9DHZ - chains B and L of the 5 polymer chains in the assembly; structure by electron microscopy, 3.10 A resolution.

[Chain B (and L)]
Molecule: Tubulin alpha-1B chain
From: Sus scrofa
Notes: chain L of this document is another copy of the same molecule, construct and numbering; everything in this record applies to it too
Reference sequence: Q2XVP4 (TBA1B_PIG); residues 1-451 here = UniProt positions 1-451
Sequence (451 residues; each row starts with the number of its first residue):
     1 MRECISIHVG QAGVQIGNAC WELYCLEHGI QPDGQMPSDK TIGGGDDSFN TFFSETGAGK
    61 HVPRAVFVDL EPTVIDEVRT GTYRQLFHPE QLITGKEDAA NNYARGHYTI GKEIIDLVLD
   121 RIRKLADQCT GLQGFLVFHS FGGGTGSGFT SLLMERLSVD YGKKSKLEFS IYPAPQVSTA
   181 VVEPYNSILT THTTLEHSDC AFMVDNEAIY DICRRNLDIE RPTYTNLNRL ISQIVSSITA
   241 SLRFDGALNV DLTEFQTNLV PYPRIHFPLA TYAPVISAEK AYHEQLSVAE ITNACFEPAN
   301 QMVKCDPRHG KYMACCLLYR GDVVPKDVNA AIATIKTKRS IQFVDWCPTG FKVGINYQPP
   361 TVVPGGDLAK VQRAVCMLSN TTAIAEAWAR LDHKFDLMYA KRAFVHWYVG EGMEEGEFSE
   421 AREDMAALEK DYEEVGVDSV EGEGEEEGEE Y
Disordered / not traced: 39-46, 440-451
Ion coordination: Mg2+: Glu71 (together with GTP)
Ligand contacts: GTP (guanosine-5'-triphosphate): Gly10, Gln11, Ala12, Gln15, Glu71, Asp98, Ala99, Ala100, Asn101, Ser140, Gly142, Gly143, Gly144, Thr145, Gly146, Ile171, Thr179, Glu183, Asn206, Tyr224, Leu227, Asn228, Ile231
UniProt features mapped onto this chain:
  - motif: Met1 to Cys4 (MREC motif)
  - active site: Glu254
  - binding site (GTP): Gly10, Gln11, Ala12, Gln15, Glu71, Ala99, Ser140, Gly143, Gly144, Thr145, Gly146, Thr179, Glu183, Asn206, Tyr224, Asn228, Leu252
  - binding site (Mg(2+)): Glu71
  - site: Tyr451 (Involved in polymerization)
  - modified residue: Lys40 (N6,N6,N6-trimethyllysine), Ser48 (Phosphoserine), Ser232 (Phosphoserine), Tyr282 (3'-nitrotyrosine), Arg339 (Omega-N-methylarginine), Ser439 (Phosphoserine), Glu443 (5-glutamyl polyglutamate), Glu445 (5-glutamyl polyglutamate), Tyr451 (3'-nitrotyrosine)
  - cross-link (Glycyl lysine isopeptide (Lys-Gly)): Lys326 (interchain with G-Cter in ubiquitin), Lys370 (interchain with G-Cter in ubiquitin)

[How chain B and chain L interact]
Contacting residue pairs - 15 pairs, chain B then chain L:
  Lys280(B) with Glu90(L), salt bridge
  Tyr282(B) with Thr56(L); Lys60(L)
  His283(B) with Thr56(L); Lys60(L), hydrogen bond; Val62(L); Gln85(L), hydrogen bond (side chain-backbone); Phe87(L); His88(L); Pro89(L)
  Glu284(B) with Thr56(L); His88(L), salt bridge
  Gln285(B) with Glu55(L); Thr56(L), hydrogen bond (backbone-side chain)
  Asn293(B) with Asp127(L), hydrogen bond
Other interface residues (no listed pair), chain B (8 interface residues in all): Glu290, Glu297
Other interface residues (no listed pair), chain L (14 interface residues in all): Gly57, Leu86, Arg123, Gln128

[Overview]
8 residues of chain B face 14 of chain L across their interface, with 4 hydrogen bonds and 2 salt bridges.
Polar pairs include Lys280(B)-Glu90(L), Glu284(B)-His88(L) and His283(B)-Lys60(L). Ligands of chain B: GTP.
Both chains are Tubulin alpha-1B chain (Sus scrofa). Entry 9DHZ (Cryo-EM structure of HURP bound to a
microtubule) was determined by electron microscopy (same publication as 9DI0, 9DXC and 9DXE).
